5MR3 - chains A and B of the 4 polymer chains in the assembly; structure by X-ray diffraction, 1.80 A resolution.

[Chain A]
Name: Egg-lysin
Organism: Haliotis rufescens
UniProtKB: P04552 (ELYS_HALRU); residues 19-154 here = UniProt positions 19-154
Amino-acid sequence (136 residues; row label = number of the first residue in the row):
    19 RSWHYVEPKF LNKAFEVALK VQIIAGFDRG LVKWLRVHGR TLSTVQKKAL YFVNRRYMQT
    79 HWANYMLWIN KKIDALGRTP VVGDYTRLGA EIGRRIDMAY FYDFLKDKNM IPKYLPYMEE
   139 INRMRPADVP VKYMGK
Not modelled in the structure: 19-27, 153-154
Curated features (UniProtKB/Swiss-Prot):
  - mutagenesis: Thr78 to His79 (Nearly abolishes VERL binding), Phe119 (F119S: Impaired VERL binding), Lys150 (K150A: No effect on VERL binding. Impairs VERL binding; when associated with N-151), Tyr151 (Y151N: Impairs VERL binding; when associated with A-150)
From the paper describing this entry:
  - contacts within the chain: Glu34-Tyr151 (hydrogen bond)
  - mutagenesis - T78A/H79A, K150A/Y151N: decreased binding to Vitelline envelope sperm lysin receptor (chain B)
  - mutagenesis - R19DEL/S20DEL/W21DEL/H22DEL/Y23DEL/V24DEL/E25DEL/P26DEL/K27DEL/F28DEL/L29DEL, K150A: unchanged binding to Vitelline envelope sperm lysin receptor (chain B)
  - mutagenesis - K150A/Y151N: decreased binding to VR1+2+

[Chain B]
Name: Vitelline envelope sperm lysin receptor
Organism: Haliotis rufescens
UniProtKB: Q8WR62 (Q8WR62_HALRU); numbering as in UniProt (aligned over 176-298)
Amino-acid sequence (134 residues; numbered 173 to 306; the number before each row is that of its first residue):
   173 ETGIDWDVFC SQNENIPAKF ISRLVAPKCL AVEKMDVDCS NGLVPITHEH GFNMMLIQYT
   233 RNKLLDSPGM CVFWGPYSVP KNDTVVLYTV TARLKWSEGP PTDLSIQCYM PKSPDAPKPE
   293 ACLAAPLEHH HHHH
Not modelled in the structure: 173-174, 200-203, 296-306
Construct notes: expression tag (173-175, 299-306); engineered mutation Ala293 (Ser in Q8WR62), Ala296 (Ser in Q8WR62), Ala297 (Ser in Q8WR62)
Cystine bridges: Cys182-Cys280, Cys211-Cys243
Covalently attached groups: N-acetylglucosamine (NAG) linked to Asn254
Curated features (UniProtKB/Swiss-Prot):
  - glycosylation: Asn254 (N-linked (GlcNAc...) asparagine)
  - mutagenesis: Phe181 (F181Y: Does not abolish species-specific lysin binding; when associated with P-228), Leu228 (L228P: Does not abolish species-specific lysin binding; when associated with Y-181)
From the paper describing this entry:
  - mutagenesis - F181Y/L228P: unchanged binding to Egg-lysin (chain A)

[Interface between chain A and chain B]
Contacting residue pairs (51):
  Val71(A) - Met226(B)  hydrophobic
  Arg74(A) - Glu221(B)
  Arg74(A) - His222(B)  hydrogen bond (side chain-backbone)
  Arg74(A) - Gly223(B)
  Arg74(A) - Phe224(B)  hydrogen bond (side chain-backbone)
  Arg74(A) - Asn225(B)
  Tyr75(A) - Met226(B)  hydrophobic
  Tyr75(A) - Met227(B)
  Tyr75(A) - Leu228(B)
  Gln77(A) - Glu221(B)
  Thr78(A) - Ile218(B)
  Thr78(A) - Thr219(B)  hydrogen bond (backbone-backbone)
  Thr78(A) - Asn225(B)  hydrogen bond
  Thr78(A) - Met226(B)
  His79(A) - Ile218(B)
  His79(A) - Met226(B)  hydrogen bond (side chain-backbone)
  His79(A) - Met227(B)
  Asn82(A) - Val216(B)
  Asn82(A) - Pro217(B)
  Asn82(A) - Gly241(B)
  Tyr83(A) - Pro240(B)
  Leu85(A) - Pro217(B)
  Trp86(A) - Pro240(B)  hydrophobic
  Arg113(A) - Leu236(B)
  Arg113(A) - Leu237(B)
  Arg113(A) - Asp238(B)  hydrogen bond (side chain-backbone)
  Arg113(A) - Ser239(B)  hydrogen bond (backbone-side chain)
  Arg113(A) - Pro240(B)
  Ile114(A) - Ser239(B)
  Ile114(A) - Pro240(B)
  Asp115(A) - Leu228(B)
  Asp115(A) - Ser239(B)
  Tyr118(A) - Asn187(B)
  Tyr118(A) - Pro189(B)  hydrophobic
  Phe119(A) - Lys191(B)
  Phe119(A) - Met226(B)  hydrophobic
  Phe119(A) - Met227(B)
  Phe119(A) - Leu228(B)  hydrophobic
  Phe122(A) - Phe181(B)  hydrophobic
  Phe122(A) - Lys191(B)
  Phe122(A) - Ile193(B)  hydrophobic
  Met128(A) - Phe181(B)  hydrophobic
  Pro130(A) - Arg195(B)
  Pro130(A) - Phe224(B)  hydrophobic
  Tyr135(A) - His222(B)
  Tyr135(A) - Gly223(B)
  Tyr135(A) - Phe224(B)  hydrogen bond (side chain-backbone)
  Lys150(A) - Thr219(B)
  Lys150(A) - Glu221(B)  salt bridge
  Met152(A) - Glu205(B)
  Met152(A) - Thr219(B)
Interface residues without a listed pair, chain A (26 interface residues in all): Phe70, Ala81, Ile110, Met116, Leu123
Interface residues without a listed pair, chain B (26 interface residues in all): Ile188
The authors on this interface:
  - specific contacts: Lys150(A)-Glu221(B) (salt bridge)
  - hot spots on chain A (mutagenesis) - T78A/H79A: decreased binding to Vitelline envelope sperm lysin receptor (chain B)
  - interface residues, chain B: Phe181(B), Leu228(B)

[Overview]
The chain A/chain B interface involves 26 residues from each chain; the contacts include 8 hydrogen bonds and
1 salt bridge. Polar contacts include Lys150(A)-Glu221(B), Arg74(A)-His222(B) and Arg74(A)-Phe224(B). The
paper describes a salt bridge between Lys150(A) and Glu221(B). From the paper: T78A/H79A and K150A/Y151N of
chain A reduce binding to Vitelline envelope sperm lysin receptor (chain B); interface residues Phe181(B) and
Leu228(B); 5 substitutions were tested in all.
Chain A is Egg-lysin and chain B is Vitelline envelope sperm lysin receptor, both from Haliotis rufescens; the
structure, Crystal structure of red abalone egg VERL repeat 2 with linker in complex with sperm lysin ..., was
determined by X-ray diffraction, deposited together with 5IIA.
